PDB entry 3B72 | X-ray diffraction, 1.50 A resolution | chain A

# Chain A
Molecule: Lysozyme C
Source organism: Gallus gallus
Notes: EC 3.2.1.17
UniProtKB: P00698 (LYSC_CHICK); residues 983-1129 here correspond to UniProt positions 1-147 (UniProt number = residue number - 982)
Chain sequence (147 residues; numbered 983 to 1129; the number before each row is that of its first residue):
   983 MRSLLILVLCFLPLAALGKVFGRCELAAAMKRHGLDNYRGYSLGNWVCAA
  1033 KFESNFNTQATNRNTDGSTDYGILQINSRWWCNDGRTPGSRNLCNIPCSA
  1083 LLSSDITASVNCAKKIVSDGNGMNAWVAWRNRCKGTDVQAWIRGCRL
Unresolved in the structure: 983-1000
Disulfides: Cys1006-Cys1127, Cys1030-Cys1115, Cys1064-Cys1080, Cys1076-Cys1094
Ion coordination: Na+: Ser1060, Cys1064, Ser1072, Arg1073
UniProt features mapped onto this chain:
  - active site: Glu1035, Asp1052
  - binding site (substrate): Asp1101

# In short
Ser1060, Cys1064, Ser1072 and Arg1073 coordinate Na+. UniProt lists active-site residues Glu1035 and Asp1052
and substrate-binding residue Asp1101.
Chain A is Lysozyme C (Gallus gallus); the structure, Crystal structure of lysozyme folded in SDS and
2-methyl-2,4-pentanediol, was determined by X-ray diffraction (same publication as 3B6L).
